6GZE - chains C and E of the 6 polymer chains in the assembly; structure by X-ray diffraction, 2.49 A resolution.

# Chain C
Protein: Tubulin alpha-1B chain
Source organism: Bos taurus
UniProt: P81947 (TBA1B_BOVIN); residue numbers follow UniProt; this construct covers 1-440
Amino-acid sequence (440 residues; each row starts with the number of its first residue):
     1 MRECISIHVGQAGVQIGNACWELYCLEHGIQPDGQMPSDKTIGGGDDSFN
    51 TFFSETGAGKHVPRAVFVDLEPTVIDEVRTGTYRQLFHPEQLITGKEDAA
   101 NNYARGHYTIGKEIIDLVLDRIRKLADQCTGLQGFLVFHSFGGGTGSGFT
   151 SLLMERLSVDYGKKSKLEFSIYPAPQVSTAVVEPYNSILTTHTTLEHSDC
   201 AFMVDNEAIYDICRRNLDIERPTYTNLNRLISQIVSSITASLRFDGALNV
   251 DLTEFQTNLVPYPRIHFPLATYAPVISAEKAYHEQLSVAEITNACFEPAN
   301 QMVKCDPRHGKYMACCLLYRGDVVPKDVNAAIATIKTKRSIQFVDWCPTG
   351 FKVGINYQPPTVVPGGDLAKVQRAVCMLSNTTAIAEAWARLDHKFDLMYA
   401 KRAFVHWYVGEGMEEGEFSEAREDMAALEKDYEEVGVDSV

# Chain E
Protein: Stathmin-4
Source organism: Rattus norvegicus
UniProt: P63043 (STMN4_RAT); residues -43 to 145 here correspond to UniProt positions 1-189 (UniProt number = residue number + 44)
Amino-acid sequence (189 residues; each row starts with the number of its first residue; numbers below 1 keep their minus sign (Met-43 is residue -43)):
   -43 MTLAAYKEKMKELPLVSLFCSCFLSDPLNKSSYKYEADTVDLNWCVISDM
     7 EVIELNKCTSGQSFEVILKPPSFDGVPEFNASLPRRRDPSLEEIQKKLEA
    57 AEERRKYQEAELLKHLAEKREHEREVIQKAIEENNNFIKMAKEKLAQKME
   107 SNKENREAHLAAMLERLQEKDKHAEEVRKNKELKEEASR
Disordered / not traced: -43 to 7, 28-43, 140-145
UniProt features mapped onto this chain:
  - modified residue: Ser46 (Phosphoserine)
  - lipidation (S-palmitoyl cysteine): Cys-24, Cys-22

# Interface between chain C and chain E
Contacting residue pairs (31; chain C residue first):
  His107(C) - Met105(E)
  Tyr108(C) - Lys104(E)
  Tyr108(C) - Met105(E)  hydrophobic
  Tyr108(C) - Asn108(E)
  Thr109(C) - Arg112(E)
  Lys112(C) - Met105(E)
  Leu152(C) - Leu101(E)  hydrophobic
  Glu155(C) - Lys100(E)  salt bridge
  Glu155(C) - Leu101(E)
  Arg156(C) - Leu101(E)
  Ser158(C) - Phe93(E)
  Ser158(C) - Ile94(E)
  Val159(C) - Ile94(E)
  Val159(C) - Lys98(E)
  Gly162(C) - Asn90(E)
  Gly162(C) - Ile94(E)
  Lys163(C) - Asn90(E)  hydrogen bond (backbone-side chain)
  Lys163(C) - Phe93(E)
  His197(C) - Phe93(E)
  His197(C) - Lys100(E)
  Gly410(C) - Arg112(E)
  Gly410(C) - His115(E)
  Glu411(C) - Asn108(E)  hydrogen bond (backbone-side chain)
  Glu411(C) - Arg112(E)  salt bridge
  Gly412(C) - Asn108(E)  hydrogen bond (backbone-side chain)
  Gly412(C) - Asn111(E)  hydrogen bond (backbone-side chain)
  Gly412(C) - Arg112(E)
  Met413(C) - Asn108(E)
  Glu414(C) - Ser107(E)
  Glu414(C) - Asn111(E)  hydrogen bond
  Glu417(C) - Lys104(E)
Other interface residues (no listed pair), chain C (20 interface residues in all): Glu196, Glu420
Other interface residues (no listed pair), chain E (14 interface residues in all): Ala97

# Overview
The interface between chain C and chain E involves 20 residues on one side and 14 on the other; the contacts
include 5 hydrogen bonds and 2 salt bridges. Polar contacts include Glu155(C)-Lys100(E), Glu411(C)-Arg112(E)
and Lys163(C)-Asn90(E).
Chain C is Tubulin alpha-1B chain (Bos taurus) and chain E is Stathmin-4 (Rattus norvegicus); the structure,
Tubulin-GDP.BeF complex, was determined by X-ray diffraction, deposited together with 6S9E.
